PDB entry 3OUA | X-ray diffraction, 1.70 A resolution | chains A and P of the 3 polymer chains in the assembly

# Chain A
Name: HIV-1 protease
Organism: Human immunodeficiency virus 1
Reference sequence: Q000H7 (Q000H7_9HIV1); residues 1-99 here = UniProt positions 1-99
Chain sequence (99 residues; row label = number of the first residue in the row):
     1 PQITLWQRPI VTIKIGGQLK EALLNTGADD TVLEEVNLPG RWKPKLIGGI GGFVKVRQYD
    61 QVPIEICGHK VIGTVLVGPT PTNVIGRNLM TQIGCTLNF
Sequence notes: conflict Asn-25 (Asp in Q000H7), Glu-35 (Asp in Q000H7), Val-36 (Ile in Q000H7), Leu-46 (Met in Q000H7)

# Chain P
Name: p1/p6 substrate peptide
Reference sequence: Q9YP46 (Q9YP46_9HIV1); residues 3-9 here correspond to UniProt positions 446-452 (UniProt number = residue number + 443)
Chain sequence (7 residues; each row starts with the number of its first residue):
     3 GNFLQSR

# Interface between chain A and chain P
Contacting residue pairs (12; chain A residue first):
  Arg-8(A) / Ser-8(P)
  Leu-23(A) / Leu-6(P)  hydrophobic
  Asn-25(A) / Asn-4(P)  hydrogen bond
  Asn-25(A) / Leu-6(P)
  Gly-27(A) / Gly-3(P)
  Gly-27(A) / Asn-4(P)
  Gly-27(A) / Phe-5(P)  hydrogen bond (backbone-backbone)
  Ala-28(A) / Gly-3(P)
  Ala-28(A) / Asn-4(P)
  Asp-29(A) / Gly-3(P)  hydrogen bond (backbone-backbone)
  Thr-82(A) / Leu-6(P)
  Val-84(A) / Leu-6(P)  hydrophobic
Other interface residues (no listed pair), chain A (10 interface residues in all): Asp-30, Val-32

# In short
10 residues of chain A face 5 of chain P across their interface, with 3 hydrogen bonds. Among the polar pairs
are Asn-25(A)/Asn-4(P), Gly-27(A)/Phe-5(P) and Asp-29(A)/Gly-3(P).
Here chain A is HIV-1 protease (Human immunodeficiency virus 1) and chain P is p1/p6 substrate peptide. Entry
3OUA (MDR769 HIV-1 protease complexed with p1/p6 hepta-peptide) was determined by X-ray diffraction (same
publication as 3OTS, 3OTY, 3OU1, 3OU3, 3OU4, 3OUB, 3OUC and 3OUD).
